Entry 7V05 (electron microscopy, 3.40 A resolution); this record covers chains X and I of the 29 polymer chains in the assembly.

[Chain X]
Molecule: Circumsporozoite protein
Organism: Plasmodium falciparum
UniProt: Q7K740 (CSP_PLAF7); residues -104 to 260 here correspond to UniProt positions 20-384 (UniProt number = residue number + 124)
Amino-acid sequence (372 residues; each row starts with the number of its first residue; numbers below 1 keep their minus sign (Phe-104 is residue -104)):
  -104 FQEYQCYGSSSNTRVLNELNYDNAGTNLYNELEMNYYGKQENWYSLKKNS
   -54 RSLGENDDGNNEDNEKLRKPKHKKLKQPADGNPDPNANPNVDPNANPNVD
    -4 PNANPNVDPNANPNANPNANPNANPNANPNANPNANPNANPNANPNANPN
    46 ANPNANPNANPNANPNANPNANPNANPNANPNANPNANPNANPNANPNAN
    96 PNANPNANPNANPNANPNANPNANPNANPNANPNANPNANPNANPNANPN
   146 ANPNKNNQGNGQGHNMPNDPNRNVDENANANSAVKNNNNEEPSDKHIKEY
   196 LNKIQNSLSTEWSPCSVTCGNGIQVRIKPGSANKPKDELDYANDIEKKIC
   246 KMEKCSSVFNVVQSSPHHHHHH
Unresolved in the structure: -104 to 3, 115-267
Construct notes: conflict Ala74 (Val198 in Q7K740), Asn75 (Asp199 in Q7K740), Gln258 (Asn382 in Q7K740); expression tag (261-267)

[Chain I]
Molecule: 850 Fab Heavy Chain
Organism: Mus musculus
Notes: antibody fragment or engineered binder
Amino-acid sequence (226 residues; row label = number of the first residue in the row; a row labelled like 82A-82C holds insertion residues (82A, then the next letters in order)):
     1 QVQLVESGGGVVQPGRSLRLSCAASGFTFSNFGMHWIRQSPGKGLEWVAI
    51 IW
   52A Y
    53 DGSNTYYADSVKGRFTISRDNSKNTLYLQM
82A-82C NSL
    83 RAEDTAVYYCAKVWFGES
100A-100F EDNYSV
   101 DVWGQGTTVTVSSASTKGPSVFPLAPSSKSTSGGTAALGCLVKDYFPEPV
   151 TVSWNSGALTSGVHTFPAVLQSSGLYSLSSVVTVPSSSLGTQTYICNVNH
   201 KPSNTKVDKKVEPKSC
Unresolved in the structure: 215-216
Cystine bridges: Cys22-Cys92, Cys140-Cys196

[Chain X / chain I interface]
Pairs across the interface (26):
  Ala74(X) - Tyr58(I)
  Asn75(X) - Asn100C(I)
  Pro76(X) - Trp52(I)
  Pro76(X) - Tyr58(I)
  Asn77(X) - Asp100B(I)
  Asn77(X) - Asn100C(I)
  Asn77(X) - Tyr100D(I)  hydrogen bond (backbone-backbone)
  Ala78(X) - Tyr100D(I)
  Asn79(X) - Trp52(I)
  Asn79(X) - Tyr100D(I)  hydrogen bond
  Pro80(X) - Gly33(I)
  Pro80(X) - Trp52(I)
  Pro80(X) - Tyr52A(I)  hydrogen bond (backbone-backbone)
  Pro80(X) - Val95(I)  hydrophobic
  Pro80(X) - Tyr100D(I)
  Asn81(X) - Asn31(I)
  Asn81(X) - Phe32(I)
  Asn81(X) - Gly33(I)  hydrogen bond (side chain-backbone)
  Asn81(X) - Tyr52A(I)
  Asn81(X) - Val95(I)
  Asn81(X) - Trp96(I)  hydrogen bond (side chain-backbone)
  Asn81(X) - Phe97(I)
  Asn81(X) - Tyr100D(I)
  Ala82(X) - Asn31(I)  hydrogen bond (backbone-backbone)
  Ala82(X) - Tyr52A(I)  hydrophobic
  Pro84(X) - Phe97(I)  hydrophobic
Interface residues without a listed pair, chain I (15 interface residues in all): Ile50, Gly98, Ser100

[Summary]
10 residues of chain X face 15 of chain I across their interface, with 6 hydrogen bonds. Polar contacts
include Asn79(X)-Tyr100D(I), Asn81(X)-Gly33(I) and Asn81(X)-Trp96(I).
Chain X is Circumsporozoite protein (Plasmodium falciparum) and chain I is 850 Fab Heavy Chain (Mus musculus);
the structure, Complex of Plasmodium falciparum circumsporozoite protein with 850 Fab, was determined by
electron microscopy together with 7UYL and 7UYM from the same study.
